7C17 - chains D and 2 of the 10 polymer chains in the assembly; structure by electron microscopy, 4.22 A resolution (low resolution: residue-level contacts below are approximate; hydrogen-bond / salt-bridge calls are withheld).

[Chain D]
Molecule: DNA-directed RNA polymerase subunit beta'
Organism: Escherichia coli (strain K12)
Notes: EC 2.7.7.6
UniProtKB: P0A8T7 (RPOC_ECOLI); numbering as in UniProt (aligned over 1-1407)
Amino-acid sequence (1416 residues; each row starts with the number of its first residue):
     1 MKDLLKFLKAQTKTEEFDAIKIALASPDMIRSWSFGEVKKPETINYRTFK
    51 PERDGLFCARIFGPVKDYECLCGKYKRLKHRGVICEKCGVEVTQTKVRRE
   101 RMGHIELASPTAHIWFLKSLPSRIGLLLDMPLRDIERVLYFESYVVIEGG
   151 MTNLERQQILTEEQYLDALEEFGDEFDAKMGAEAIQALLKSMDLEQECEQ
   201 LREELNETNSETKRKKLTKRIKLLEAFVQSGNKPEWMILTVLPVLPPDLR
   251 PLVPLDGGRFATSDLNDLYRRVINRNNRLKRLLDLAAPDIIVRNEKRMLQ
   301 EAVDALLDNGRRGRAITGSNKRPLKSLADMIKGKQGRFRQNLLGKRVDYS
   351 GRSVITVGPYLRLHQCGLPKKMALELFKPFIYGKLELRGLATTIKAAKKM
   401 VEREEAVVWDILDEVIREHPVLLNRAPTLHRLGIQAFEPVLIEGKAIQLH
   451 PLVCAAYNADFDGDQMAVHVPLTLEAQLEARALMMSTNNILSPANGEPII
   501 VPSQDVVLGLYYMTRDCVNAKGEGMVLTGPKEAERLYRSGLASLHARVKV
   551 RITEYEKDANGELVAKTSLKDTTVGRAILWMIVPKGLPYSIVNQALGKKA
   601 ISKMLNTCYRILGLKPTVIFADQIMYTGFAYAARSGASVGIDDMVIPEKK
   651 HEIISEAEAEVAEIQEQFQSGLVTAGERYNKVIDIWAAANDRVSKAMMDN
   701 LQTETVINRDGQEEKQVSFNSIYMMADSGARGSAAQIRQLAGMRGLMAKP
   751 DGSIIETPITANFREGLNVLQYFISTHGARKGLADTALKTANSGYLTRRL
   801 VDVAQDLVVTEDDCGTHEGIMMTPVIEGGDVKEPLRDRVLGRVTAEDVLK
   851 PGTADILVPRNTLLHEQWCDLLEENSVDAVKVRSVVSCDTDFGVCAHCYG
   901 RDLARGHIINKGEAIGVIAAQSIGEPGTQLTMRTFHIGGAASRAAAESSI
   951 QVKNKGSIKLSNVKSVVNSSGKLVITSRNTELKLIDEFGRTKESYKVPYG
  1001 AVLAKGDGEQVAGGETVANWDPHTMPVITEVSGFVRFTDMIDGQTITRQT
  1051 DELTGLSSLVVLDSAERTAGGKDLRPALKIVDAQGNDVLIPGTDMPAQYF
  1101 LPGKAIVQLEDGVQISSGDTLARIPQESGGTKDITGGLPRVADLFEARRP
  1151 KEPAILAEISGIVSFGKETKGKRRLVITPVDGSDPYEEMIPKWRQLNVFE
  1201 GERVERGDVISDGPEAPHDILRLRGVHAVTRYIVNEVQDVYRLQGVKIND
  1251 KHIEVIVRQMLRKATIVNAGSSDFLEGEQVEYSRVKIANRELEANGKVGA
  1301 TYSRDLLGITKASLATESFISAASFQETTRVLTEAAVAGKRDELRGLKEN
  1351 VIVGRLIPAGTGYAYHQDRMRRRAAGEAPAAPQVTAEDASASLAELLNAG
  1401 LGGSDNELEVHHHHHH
Unresolved in the structure: 1-16, 932-947, 1127-1136, 1374-1416
Construct notes: expression tag (1408-1416)
Ion coordination: Zn2+ site 1: Cys70, Cys72; Mg2+ near Asp464 (its only coordinating residue here); Zn2+ site 2: Cys814, Cys888, Cys895, Cys898

[Chain 2]
Molecule: 72-nt DNA strand
Sequence (72 nucleotides; each row starts with the number of its first residue):
     2 GCATCCGTGACAGCTCCCATTATAAACCTTCCAGCAAGGGGAAGGTCAAG
    52 AAATTAATAAACCAGGCGAGTA
Unresolved in the structure: 13-24, 60-73

[Chain D / chain 2 interface]
Contacting residue pairs (18; chain D residue first):
  Leu120(D) - DG8(2)
  Arg311(D) - DG8(2)
  Arg311(D) - DT9(2)
  Lys332(D) - DT9(2)
  Lys334(D) - DA11(2)
  Lys334(D) - DC12(2)
  Arg339(D) - DA11(2)
  Thr786(D) - DC12(2)
  Ala787(D) - DC12(2)
  Thr790(D) - DC12(2)
  Ala791(D) - DC12(2)
  Tyr795(D) - DG10(2)
  Tyr795(D) - DA11(2)
  Lys1172(D) - DA4(2)
  Met1189(D) - DC3(2)
  Gln1326(D) - DG10(2)
  Glu1327(D) - DG10(2)
  Thr1329(D) - DT9(2)
Interface residues without a listed pair, chain D (17 interface residues in all): Thr212, Gly333
Interface residues without a listed pair, chain 2 (8 interface residues in all): DG2

[Overview]
17 residues of chain D face 8 of chain 2 across their interface. The Zn2+ site 1 is built by Cys70(D) and
Cys72(D). Cys814(D), Cys888(D), Cys895(D) and Cys898(D) coordinate Zn2+ site 2.
Chain D is DNA-directed RNA polymerase subunit beta' (Escherichia coli (strain K12)) and chain 2 is a 72-nt
DNA strand; the structure, The cryo-EM structure of E. coli CueR transcription activation complex with fully
duplex promoter DNA, was determined by electron microscopy, deposited together with 6LDI.
